Entry 8HBV (electron microscopy, 2.51 A resolution); this record covers chains A and B.

# Chain A
Name: Mitochondrial brown fat uncoupling protein 1
Organism: Homo sapiens
UniProt: P25874 (UCP1_HUMAN); residues 0-306 here correspond to UniProt positions 1-307 (UniProt number = residue number + 1)
Sequence (363 residues; each row starts with the number of its first residue; numbers below 1 keep their minus sign (Met-56 is residue -56)):
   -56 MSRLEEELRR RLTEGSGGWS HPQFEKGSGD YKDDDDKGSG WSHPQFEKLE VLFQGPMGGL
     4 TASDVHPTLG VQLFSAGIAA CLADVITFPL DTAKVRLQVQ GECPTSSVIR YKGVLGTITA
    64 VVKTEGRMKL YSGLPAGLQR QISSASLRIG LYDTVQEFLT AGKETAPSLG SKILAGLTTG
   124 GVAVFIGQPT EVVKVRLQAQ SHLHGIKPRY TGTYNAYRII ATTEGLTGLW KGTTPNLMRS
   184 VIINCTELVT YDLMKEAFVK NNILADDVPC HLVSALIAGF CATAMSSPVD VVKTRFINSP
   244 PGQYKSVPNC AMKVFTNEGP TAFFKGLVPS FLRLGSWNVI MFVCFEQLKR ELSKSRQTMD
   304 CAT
Unresolved in the structure: -56 to 8, 299-306
Small-molecule neighbours:
  - 1,2-diacyl-sn-glycero-3-phosphocholine (PC1), molecule 1: Val28, Met71, Tyr74, Ser75, Gly76, Leu77, Pro78, Leu81, Leu140, Thr154, Gly155, Thr156
  - 1,2-diacyl-sn-glycero-3-phosphocholine (PC1), molecule 2: Arg53, Phe223, Thr264, Phe267, Lys268, Leu270, Val271

# Chain B
Name: Sybody 12F2
Notes: antibody fragment or engineered binder
Sequence (131 residues; each row starts with the number of its first residue; numbers below 1 keep their minus sign (Met-1 is residue -1)):
    -1 MGQVQLVESG GGLVQAGGSL RLSCAASGFP VMYYNMHWYR QAPGKEREWV AAIESTGWWA
    59 HYADSVKGRF TISRDNAKNT VYLQMNSLKP EDTAVYYCNV KDFGWRWEAY DYWGQGTQVT
   119 VSSLEHHHHH H
Unresolved in the structure: -1 to 0, 125-129
Disulfides: Cys22-Cys96

# How chain A and chain B interact
Residue-residue contacts (35):
  Glu45(A) with Trp57(B), hydrogen bond (backbone-side chain)
  Cys46(A) with Trp57(B), hydrophobic; His59(B), hydrogen bond
  Pro47(A) with Trp57(B); His59(B), hydrogen bond (backbone-side chain)
  Pro243(A) with Trp56(B), hydrophobic
  Pro244(A) with Trp56(B)
  Gly245(A) with Trp56(B)
  Gln246(A) with Thr54(B); Trp56(B)
  Lys248(A) with Met30(B)
  Asn252(A) with Met30(B); Tyr31(B)
  Met255(A) with Tyr31(B), hydrophobic
  Lys256(A) with Met30(B), hydrogen bond (side chain-backbone); Tyr31(B); Glu52(B); Ser53(B)
  Phe258(A) with Gly102(B), hydrogen bond (backbone-backbone); Trp103(B)
  Thr259(A) with Tyr31(B), hydrogen bond (side chain-backbone); Tyr32(B); Lys99(B); Phe101(B), hydrogen bond (backbone-backbone); Gly102(B)
  Asn260(A) with Tyr31(B), hydrogen bond (side chain-backbone); Tyr32(B); Asn33(B), hydrogen bond (side chain-backbone); Ser53(B), hydrogen bond; Phe101(B)
  Glu261(A) with Phe101(B)
  Gly262(A) with Phe101(B); Gly102(B)
  Pro263(A) with Gly102(B); Trp103(B), hydrophobic
Interface residues without a listed pair, chain B (16 interface residues in all): Asp100, Arg104

# Overview
17 residues of chain A and 16 residues of chain B are in contact; the contacts include 10 hydrogen bonds.
Polar contacts include Glu45(A)-Trp57(B), Cys46(A)-His59(B) and Pro47(A)-His59(B). Ligands of chain A:
1,2-diacyl-sn-glycero-3-phosphocholine.
Chain A is Mitochondrial brown fat uncoupling protein 1 (Homo sapiens) and chain B is Sybody 12F2; the
structure, Structure of human UCP1 in the nucleotide-free state, was determined by electron microscopy (same
publication as 8HBW and 8J1N).
